Entry 7SZK (electron microscopy, 2.94 A resolution); this record covers chains B and D of the 8 polymer chains in the assembly.

Chain B:
Name: DNA-directed RNA polymerase subunit alpha
Source organism: Escherichia coli K-12
Notes: EC 2.7.7.6
UniProt: P0A7Z4 (RPOA_ECOLI); numbering as in UniProt (aligned over 1-329)
Sequence (329 residues; row label = number of the first residue in the row):
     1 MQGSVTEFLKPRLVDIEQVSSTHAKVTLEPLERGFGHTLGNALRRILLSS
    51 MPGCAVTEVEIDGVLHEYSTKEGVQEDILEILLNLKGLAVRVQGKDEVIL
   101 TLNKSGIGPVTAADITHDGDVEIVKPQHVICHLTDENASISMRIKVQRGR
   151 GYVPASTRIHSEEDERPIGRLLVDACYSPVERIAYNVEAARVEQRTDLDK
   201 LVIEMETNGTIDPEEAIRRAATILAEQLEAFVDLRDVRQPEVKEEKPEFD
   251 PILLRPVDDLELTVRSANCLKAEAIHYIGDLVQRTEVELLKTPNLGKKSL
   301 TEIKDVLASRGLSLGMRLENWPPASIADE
Unresolved in the structure: 1-5, 236-329
Curated features (UniProtKB/Swiss-Prot):
  - region: E162 to E165 (Required for interaction with Crp at class II promoters)
  - modified residue: R265 (ADP-ribosylarginine), K297 (N6-acetyllysine), K298 (N6-acetyllysine)
  - mutagenesis: R45 (R45C: In rpoA112; temperature-sensitive, blocks RNA polymerase assembly), E162 to E165 (5-fold decrease in CRP-class II promoter-dependent transcription), E165 (E165K: 5-fold decrease in CRP-class II promoter-dependent transcription), R191 (R191C: In rpoA101; temperature-sensitive)

Chain D:
Name: DNA-directed RNA polymerase subunit beta'
Source organism: Escherichia coli K-12
Notes: EC 2.7.7.6
UniProt: P0A8T7 (RPOC_ECOLI); residues 1-1407 here = UniProt positions 1-1407
Sequence (1407 residues; numbered 1 to 1407; the number before each row is that of its first residue):
     1 MKDLLKFLKAQTKTEEFDAIKIALASPDMIRSWSFGEVKKPETINYRTFK
    51 PERDGLFCARIFGPVKDYECLCGKYKRLKHRGVICEKCGVEVTQTKVRRE
   101 RMGHIELASPTAHIWFLKSLPSRIGLLLDMPLRDIERVLYFESYVVIEGG
   151 MTNLERQQILTEEQYLDALEEFGDEFDAKMGAEAIQALLKSMDLEQECEQ
   201 LREELNETNSETKRKKLTKRIKLLEAFVQSGNKPEWMILTVLPVLPPDLR
   251 PLVPLDGGRFATSDLNDLYRRVINRNNRLKRLLDLAAPDIIVRNEKRMLQ
   301 EAVDALLDNGRRGRAITGSNKRPLKSLADMIKGKQGRFRQNLLGKRVDYS
   351 GRSVITVGPYLRLHQCGLPKKMALELFKPFIYGKLELRGLATTIKAAKKM
   401 VEREEAVVWDILDEVIREHPVLLNRAPTLHRLGIQAFEPVLIEGKAIQLH
   451 PLVCAAYNADFDGDQMAVHVPLTLEAQLEARALMMSTNNILSPANGEPII
   501 VPSQDVVLGLYYMTRDCVNAKGEGMVLTGPKEAERLYRSGLASLHARVKV
   551 RITEYEKDANGELVAKTSLKDTTVGRAILWMIVPKGLPYSIVNQALGKKA
   601 ISKMLNTCYRILGLKPTVIFADQIMYTGFAYAARSGASVGIDDMVIPEKK
   651 HEIISEAEAEVAEIQEQFQSGLVTAGERYNKVIDIWAAANDRVSKAMMDN
   701 LQTETVINRDGQEEKQVSFNSIYMMADSGARGSAAQIRQLAGMRGLMAKP
   751 DGSIIETPITANFREGLNVLQYFISTHGARKGLADTALKTANSGYLTRRL
   801 VDVAQDLVVTEDDCGTHEGIMMTPVIEGGDVKEPLRDRVLGRVTAEDVLK
   851 PGTADILVPRNTLLHEQWCDLLEENSVDAVKVRSVVSCDTDFGVCAHCYG
   901 RDLARGHIINKGEAIGVIAAQSIGEPGTQLTMRTFHIGGAASRAAAESSI
   951 QVKNKGSIKLSNVKSVVNSSGKLVITSRNTELKLIDEFGRTKESYKVPYG
  1001 AVLAKGDGEQVAGGETVANWDPHTMPVITEVSGFVRFTDMIDGQTITRQT
  1051 DELTGLSSLVVLDSAERTAGGKDLRPALKIVDAQGNDVLIPGTDMPAQYF
  1101 LPGKAIVQLEDGVQISSGDTLARIPQESGGTKDITGGLPRVADLFEARRP
  1151 KEPAILAEISGIVSFGKETKGKRRLVITPVDGSDPYEEMIPKWRQLNVFE
  1201 GERVERGDVISDGPEAPHDILRLRGVHAVTRYIVNEVQDVYRLQGVKIND
  1251 KHIEVIVRQMLRKATIVNAGSSDFLEGEQVEYSRVKIANRELEANGKVGA
  1301 TYSRDLLGITKASLATESFISAASFQETTRVLTEAAVAGKRDELRGLKEN
  1351 VIVGRLIPAGTGYAYHQDRMRRRAAGEAPAAPQVTAEDASASLAELLNAG
  1401 LGGSDNE
Unresolved in the structure: 1-13, 932-945, 1126-1134, 1377-1407
Metal / ion sites: Zn2+ site 1: C70, C72, C85, C88; Mg2+: D460, D462, D464; Zn2+ site 2: C814, C888, C895, C898
Curated features (UniProtKB/Swiss-Prot):
  - binding site (Zn(2+)): C70, C72, C85, C88, C814, C888, C895, C898
  - binding site (Mg(2+)): D460, D462, D464
  - modified residue: K983 (N6-acetyllysine)
  - mutagenesis: Q504 (Q504P: Resistant to antibiotics salinamide A and B), N690 (N690D: Resistant to antibiotics salinamide A and B), M697 (M697V: Resistant to antibiotics salinamide A and B), A735 (A735T: Resistant to antibiotics salinamide A and B), R738 (R738C/H/P/S: Resistant to antibiotics salinamide A and B), A748 (A748E: Resistant to antibiotics salinamide A and B), P758 (P758S/T: Resistant to antibiotics salinamide A and B), F763 (F763C: Resistant to antibiotics salinamide A and B), S775 (S775A: Resistant to antibiotics salinamide A and B), A779 (A779T/V: Resistant to antibiotics salinamide A and B), R780 (R780C: Resistant to antibiotics salinamide A and B), G782 (G782A/C: Resistant to antibiotics salinamide A and B), 1 further mutagenesis entry in UniProt

Interface between chain B and chain D:
Residue-residue contacts (23):
  L48(B) with R535(D); R538(D)
  E80(B) with R551(D), salt bridge; L569(D)
  L83(B) with V526(D), hydrophobic; L527(D); T528(D); L569(D), hydrophobic
  N84(B) with R551(D), hydrogen bond
  K86(B) with V526(D), hydrogen bond (side chain-backbone); E532(D), salt bridge
  Y152(B) with E532(D), hydrogen bond; L536(D), hydrophobic; L541(D), hydrophobic
  S178(B) with R535(D)
  V180(B) with R535(D), hydrogen bond (backbone-side chain)
  E181(B) with K531(D), salt bridge; R535(D)
  R182(B) with K531(D); E534(D), salt bridge; M581(D)
  T196(B) with E443(D)
  E206(B) with K531(D), salt bridge
Also at the interface, not in a pair above, chain B (18 interface residues in all): R44, L79, P154, C176, R191, Q194
Also at the interface, not in a pair above, chain D (17 interface residues in all): W409, D410, D413

Overview:
18 residues of chain B and 17 residues of chain D are in contact, with 4 hydrogen bonds and 5 salt bridges.
Among the polar pairs are E80(B)-R551(D), K86(B)-E532(D) and E181(B)-K531(D).
Chain B is DNA-directed RNA polymerase subunit alpha and chain D is DNA-directed RNA polymerase subunit beta',
both from Escherichia coli K-12; the structure, Cryo-EM structure of 27a bound to E. coli RNAP and rrnBP1
promoter complex, was determined by electron microscopy together with 7SZJ from the same study.
